5C44 - chains A and I of the 15 polymer chains in the assembly; structure by X-ray diffraction, 3.95 A resolution.

[Chain A]
Name: DNA-directed RNA polymerase II subunit RPB1
Source organism: Saccharomyces cerevisiae (strain ATCC 204508 / S288c)
Notes: EC 2.7.7.6
UniProtKB: P04050 (RPB1_YEAST); residues 1-1733 here = UniProt positions 1-1733
Sequence (1733 residues; numbered 1 to 1733; the number before each row is that of its first residue):
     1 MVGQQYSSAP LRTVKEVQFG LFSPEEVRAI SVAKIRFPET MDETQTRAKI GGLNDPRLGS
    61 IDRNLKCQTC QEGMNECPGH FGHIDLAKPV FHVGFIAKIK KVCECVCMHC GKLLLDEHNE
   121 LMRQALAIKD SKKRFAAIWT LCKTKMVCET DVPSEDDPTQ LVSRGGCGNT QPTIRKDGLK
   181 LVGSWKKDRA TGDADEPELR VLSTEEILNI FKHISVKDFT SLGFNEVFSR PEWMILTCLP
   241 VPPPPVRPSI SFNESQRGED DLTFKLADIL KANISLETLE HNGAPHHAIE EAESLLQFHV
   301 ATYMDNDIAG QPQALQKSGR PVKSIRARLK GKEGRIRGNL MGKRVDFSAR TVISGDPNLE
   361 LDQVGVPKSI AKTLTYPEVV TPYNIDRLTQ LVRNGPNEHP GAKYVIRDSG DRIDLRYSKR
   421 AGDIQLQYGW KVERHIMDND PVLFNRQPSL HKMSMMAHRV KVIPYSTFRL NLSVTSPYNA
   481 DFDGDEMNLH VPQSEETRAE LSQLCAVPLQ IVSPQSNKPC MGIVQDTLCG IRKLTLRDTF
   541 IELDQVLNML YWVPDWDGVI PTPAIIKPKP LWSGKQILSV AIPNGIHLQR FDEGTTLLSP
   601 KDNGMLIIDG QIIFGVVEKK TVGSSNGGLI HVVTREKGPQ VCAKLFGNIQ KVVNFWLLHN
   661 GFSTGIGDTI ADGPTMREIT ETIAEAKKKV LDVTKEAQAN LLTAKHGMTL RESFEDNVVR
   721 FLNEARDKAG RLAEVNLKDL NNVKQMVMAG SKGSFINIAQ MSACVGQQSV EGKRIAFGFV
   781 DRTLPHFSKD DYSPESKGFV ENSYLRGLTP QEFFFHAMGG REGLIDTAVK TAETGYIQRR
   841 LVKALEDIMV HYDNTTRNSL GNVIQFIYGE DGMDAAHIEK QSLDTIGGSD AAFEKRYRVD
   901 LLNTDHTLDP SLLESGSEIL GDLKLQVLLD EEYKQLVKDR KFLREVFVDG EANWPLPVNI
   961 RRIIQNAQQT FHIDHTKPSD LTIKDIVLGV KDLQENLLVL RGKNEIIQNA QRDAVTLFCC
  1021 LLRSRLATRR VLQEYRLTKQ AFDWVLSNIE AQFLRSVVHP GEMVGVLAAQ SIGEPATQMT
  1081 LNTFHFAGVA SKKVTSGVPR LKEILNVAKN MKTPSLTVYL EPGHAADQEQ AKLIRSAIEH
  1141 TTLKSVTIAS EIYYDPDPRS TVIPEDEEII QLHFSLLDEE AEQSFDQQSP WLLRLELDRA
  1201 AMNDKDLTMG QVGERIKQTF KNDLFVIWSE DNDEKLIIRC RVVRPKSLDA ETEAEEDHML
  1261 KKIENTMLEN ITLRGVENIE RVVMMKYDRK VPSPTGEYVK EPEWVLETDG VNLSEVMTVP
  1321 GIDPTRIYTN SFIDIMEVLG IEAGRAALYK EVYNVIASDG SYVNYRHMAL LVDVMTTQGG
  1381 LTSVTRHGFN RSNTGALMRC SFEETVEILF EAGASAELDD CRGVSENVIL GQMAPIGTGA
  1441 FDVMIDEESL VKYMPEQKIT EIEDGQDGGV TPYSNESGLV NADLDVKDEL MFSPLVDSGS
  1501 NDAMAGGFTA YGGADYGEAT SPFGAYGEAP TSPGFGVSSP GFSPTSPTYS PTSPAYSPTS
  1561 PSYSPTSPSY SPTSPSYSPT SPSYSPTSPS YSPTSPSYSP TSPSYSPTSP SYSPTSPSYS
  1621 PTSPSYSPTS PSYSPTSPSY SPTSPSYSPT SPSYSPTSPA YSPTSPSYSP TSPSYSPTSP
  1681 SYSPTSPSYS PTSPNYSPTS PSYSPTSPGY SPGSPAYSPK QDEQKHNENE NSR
Unresolved in the structure: 1, 1082-1083, 1176-1184, 1246-1253, 1455-1733
Disulfides: Cys-67/Cys-77
Swiss-Prot annotation at these positions:
  - region: Pro-248 to Asp-260 (Lid loop), Asn-306 to Lys-323 (Rudder loop), Pro-810 to Glu-822 (Bridging helix)
  - binding site (Zn(2+)): Cys-67, Cys-70, Cys-77, His-80, Cys-107, Cys-110, Cys-148, Cys-167
  - binding site (Mg(2+)): Asp-481, Asp-483, Asp-485
  - modified residue: Thr-1471 (Phosphothreonine)
  - cross-link (Glycyl lysine isopeptide (Lys-Gly)): Lys-695 (interchain with G-Cter in ubiquitin), Lys-1246 (interchain with G-Cter in ubiquitin), Lys-1350 (interchain with G-Cter in ubiquitin)
  - natural variant: Ser-1653 to Pro-1659 (deletion: In strain: A364A)
  - mutagenesis: Lys-1246 (K1246R: Impairs ubiquitination during transcription stress)

[Chain I]
Name: DNA-directed RNA polymerase II subunit RPB9
Source organism: Saccharomyces cerevisiae (strain ATCC 204508 / S288c)
UniProtKB: P27999 (RPB9_YEAST); numbering as in UniProt (aligned over 1-120)
Sequence (120 residues; each row starts with the number of its first residue):
     1 MTTFRFCRDC NNMLYPREDK ENNRLLFECR TCSYVEEAGS PLVYRHELIT NIGETAGVVQ
    61 DIGSDPTLPR SDRECPKCHS RENVFFQSQQ RRKDTSMVLF FVCLSCSHIF TSDQKNKRTQ
Unresolved in the structure: 1, 116-120
Disulfides: Cys-10/Cys-32
Swiss-Prot annotation at these positions:
  - zinc finger: Cys-7 to Cys-32 (C4-type), Ser-71 to Thr-111 (TFIIS-type)
  - binding site (Zn(2+)): Cys-7, Cys-10, Cys-29, Cys-32, Cys-75, Cys-78, Cys-103, Cys-106
  - modified residue: Ser-40 (Phosphoserine)

[Interface between chain A and chain I]
Residue-residue contacts (67; chain A residue first):
  Ala-697(A) / Ser-96(I)
  Ala-697(A) / Met-97(I)
  Ala-697(A) / Val-98(I)
  Gln-698(A) / Met-97(I)
  Gln-698(A) / Val-98(I)
  Gln-698(A) / Leu-99(I)
  Gln-698(A) / Ser-112(I)  hydrogen bond (backbone-side chain)
  Ala-699(A) / Ser-112(I)
  Ala-699(A) / Gln-114(I)  hydrogen bond (backbone-backbone)
  Asn-700(A) / Ser-96(I)
  Asn-700(A) / Val-98(I)
  Asn-700(A) / Asp-113(I)  hydrogen bond
  Asn-700(A) / Lys-115(I)
  Leu-701(A) / Gln-114(I)
  Leu-701(A) / Lys-115(I)
  Thr-709(A) / Lys-93(I)
  Thr-709(A) / Asp-94(I)
  Leu-710(A) / Ser-96(I)
  Arg-711(A) / Gln-87(I)  hydrogen bond
  Arg-711(A) / Thr-95(I)  hydrogen bond (side chain-backbone)
  Arg-711(A) / Ser-96(I)  hydrogen bond (side chain-backbone)
  Arg-711(A) / Met-97(I)
  Phe-714(A) / Met-97(I)  hydrophobic
  Asp-781(A) / Arg-91(I)  salt bridge
  Arg-782(A) / Thr-67(I)
  Ser-788(A) / Thr-67(I)
  Lys-789(A) / Asp-65(I)  salt bridge
  Lys-789(A) / Thr-67(I)  hydrogen bond (backbone-backbone)
  Lys-789(A) / Pro-69(I)
  Asp-790(A) / Gln-87(I)
  Tyr-792(A) / Gln-87(I)
  Lys-1144(A) / Leu-48(I)
  Thr-1147(A) / Leu-48(I)
  Thr-1147(A) / Ile-49(I)
  Ile-1148(A) / Glu-47(I)
  Ile-1148(A) / Leu-48(I)  hydrogen bond (backbone-backbone)
  Ile-1148(A) / Ile-49(I)  hydrogen bond (backbone-backbone)
  Ala-1149(A) / Arg-45(I)
  Ala-1149(A) / Glu-47(I)
  Ser-1150(A) / Tyr-44(I)
  Ser-1150(A) / Arg-45(I)
  Ser-1150(A) / His-46(I)  hydrogen bond (backbone-backbone)
  Ser-1150(A) / Glu-47(I)
  Glu-1151(A) / Leu-42(I)
  Glu-1151(A) / Tyr-44(I)
  Glu-1151(A) / Arg-45(I)  salt bridge
  Ile-1152(A) / Leu-42(I)
  Ile-1152(A) / Val-43(I)  hydrogen bond (backbone-backbone)
  Ile-1152(A) / Tyr-44(I)  hydrogen bond (backbone-backbone)
  Tyr-1153(A) / Pro-41(I)
  Tyr-1153(A) / Leu-42(I)
  Tyr-1154(A) / Glu-18(I)  hydrogen bond
  Tyr-1154(A) / Asn-23(I)
  Tyr-1154(A) / Arg-24(I)  hydrogen bond (side chain-backbone)
  Tyr-1154(A) / Leu-25(I)
  Tyr-1154(A) / Pro-41(I)  hydrogen bond (backbone-backbone)
  Pro-1156(A) / Asn-23(I)
  Val-1162(A) / Pro-41(I)  hydrophobic
  Pro-1190(A) / Glu-18(I)
  Trp-1191(A) / Leu-25(I)  hydrophobic
  Trp-1191(A) / Val-43(I)  hydrophobic
  Glu-1196(A) / Arg-45(I)  salt bridge
  Ala-1254(A) / Lys-20(I)
  Asp-1257(A) / Pro-16(I)
  Asp-1257(A) / Val-43(I)
  Glu-1264(A) / Tyr-44(I)
  Glu-1264(A) / His-46(I)
Other interface residues (no listed pair), chain A (38 interface residues in all): Leu-702, Val-780, Val-1146, Asp-1198, His-1258, Lys-1261
Other interface residues (no listed pair), chain I (34 interface residues in all): Tyr-15, Leu-68, Ser-88

[In short]
38 residues of chain A face 34 of chain I across their interface; the contacts include 15 hydrogen bonds and 4
salt bridges. Among the polar pairs are Asp-781(A)/Arg-91(I), Lys-789(A)/Asp-65(I) and Glu-1151(A)/Arg-45(I).
Here chain A is DNA-directed RNA polymerase II subunit RPB1 and chain I is DNA-directed RNA polymerase II
subunit RPB9, both from Saccharomyces cerevisiae (strain ATCC 204508 / S288c). Entry 5C44 (Crystal structure
of a transcribing RNA Polymerase II complex reveals a complete transcription bubble) was determined by X-ray
diffraction together with 5C3E, 5C4A, 5C4J and 5C4X from the same study.
